PDB entry 8JIS | electron microscopy, 2.46 A resolution | chains B and N of the 6 polymer chains in the assembly

[Chain B]
Molecule: Guanine nucleotide-binding protein G(I)/G(S)/G(T) subunit beta-1
Source organism: Rattus norvegicus
UniProtKB: P54311 (GBB1_RAT); numbering as in UniProt (aligned over 3-340)
Amino-acid sequence (338 residues; each row starts with the number of its first residue):
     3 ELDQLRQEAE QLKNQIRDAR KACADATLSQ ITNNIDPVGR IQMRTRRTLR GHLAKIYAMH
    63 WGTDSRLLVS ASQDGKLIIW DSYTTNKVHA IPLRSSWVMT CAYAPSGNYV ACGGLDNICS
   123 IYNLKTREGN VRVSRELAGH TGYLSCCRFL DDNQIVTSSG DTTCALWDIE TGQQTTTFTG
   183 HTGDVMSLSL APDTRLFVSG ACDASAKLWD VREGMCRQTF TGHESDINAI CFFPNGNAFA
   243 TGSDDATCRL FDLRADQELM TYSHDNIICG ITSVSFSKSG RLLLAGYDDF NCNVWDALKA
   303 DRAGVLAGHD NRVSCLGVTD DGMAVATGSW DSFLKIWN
Curated features (UniProtKB/Swiss-Prot):
  - modified residue: H266 (Phosphohistidine)

[Chain N]
Molecule: Nanobody 35
Source organism: Escherichia coli
Notes: antibody fragment or engineered binder
Amino-acid sequence (126 residues; row label = number of the first residue in the row):
     1 QVQLQESGGG LVQPGGSLRL SCAASGFTFS NYKMNWVRQA PGKGLEWVSD ISQSGASISY
    61 TGSVKGRFTI SRDNAKNTLY LQMNSLKPED TAVYYCARCP APFTRDCFDV TSTTYAYRGQ
   121 GTQVTV
Disulfides: C22-C96

[Chain B / chain N interface]
Contacting residue pairs (14; chain B residue first):
  T184(B) with T114(N)
  C204(B) with Y117(N), hydrogen bond (backbone-side chain)
  D205(B) with A116(N)
  A206(B) with Y117(N), hydrophobic
  T223(B) with Q1(N)
  E226(B) with F27(N); T28(N); Y32(N), hydrogen bond; R98(N), hydrogen bond (backbone-side chain)
  S227(B) with P100(N), hydrogen bond (side chain-backbone); Y117(N)
  D228(B) with Y117(N), hydrogen bond
  D246(B) with P102(N)
  I270(B) with F103(N), hydrophobic
Interface residues without a listed pair, chain B (12 interface residues in all): H225, D247
Interface residues without a listed pair, chain N (14 interface residues in all): V2, G26, A101

[Summary]
The interface between chain B and chain N involves 12 residues on one side and 14 on the other, with 5
hydrogen bonds. Polar pairs include C204(B)-Y117(N), E226(B)-Y32(N) and E226(B)-R98(N).
Here chain B is Guanine nucleotide-binding protein G(I)/G(S)/G(T) subunit beta-1 (Rattus norvegicus) and chain
N is Nanobody 35 (Escherichia coli). Entry 8JIS (Cryo-EM structure of the GLP-1R/GCGR dual agonist
peptide15-bound human GLP-1R-Gs complex) was determined by electron microscopy (same publication as 8JIQ,
8JIU, 8JIP, 8JIR and 8JIT).
